PDB entry 3M85 | X-ray diffraction, 3.00 A resolution | chains E and G of the 12 polymer chains in the assembly

Chain E:
Protein: Probable exosome complex exonuclease 1
Organism: archaeoglobus fulgidus
Notes: EC 3.1.13.-
UniProt: O29757 (ECX1_ARCFU); numbering as in UniProt (aligned over 1-258)
Amino-acid sequence (258 residues; row label = number of the first residue in the row):
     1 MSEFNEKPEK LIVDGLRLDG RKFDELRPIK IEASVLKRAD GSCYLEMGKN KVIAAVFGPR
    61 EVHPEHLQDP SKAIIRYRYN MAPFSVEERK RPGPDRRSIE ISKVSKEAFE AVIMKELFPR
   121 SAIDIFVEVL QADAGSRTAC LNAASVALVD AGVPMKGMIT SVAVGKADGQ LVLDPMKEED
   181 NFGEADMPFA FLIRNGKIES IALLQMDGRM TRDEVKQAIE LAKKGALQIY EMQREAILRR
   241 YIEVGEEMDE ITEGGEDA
Unresolved in the structure: 1-5, 251-258
Differences from the reference sequence: engineered mutation Glu-65 (Arg in O29757)
Curated features (UniProtKB/Swiss-Prot):
  - mutagenesis: Asp-180 (D180A: Abolishes exoribonuclease activity)
From the paper describing this entry:
  - mutagenesis - R65E: decreased catalytic activity
  - mutagenesis - D180A: abolished catalytic activity (citing earlier work)

Chain G:
Protein: Probable exosome complex exonuclease 2
Organism: archaeoglobus fulgidus
Notes: EC 3.1.13.-
UniProt: O29756 (ECX2_ARCFU); residues 1-259 here = UniProt positions 1-259
Amino-acid sequence (259 residues; row label = number of the first residue in the row):
     1 MPEDILVDIK RDYVLSKLRD NERIDGRGFD EFRKVEIIPN VIEKAEGSAL VKLGDTQVVV
    61 GVKMQPGEPA PDTPDRGVII VNAELVPLAS PTFEPGPPDE NSIELARVVD RGIRESEAVD
   121 LSKLVIEEGE KVWIVFVDIH ALDDDGNLLD ASALAAIAAL MNTKVPAERF DLGEDYLLPV
   181 RDLPVSVTSL IVGNKYLVDP SREEMSVGDT TLTITTDKDD NVVAMQKSGG YLLDEKLFDE
   241 LLDVSINCAR KLREKFKEI
Unresolved in the structure: 259
Differences from the reference sequence: engineered mutation Ala-70 (Tyr in O29756)
From the paper describing this entry:
  - mutagenesis - Y70A: decreased binding to the 6-nt RNA strand

Chain E / chain G interface:
Residue-residue contacts (50; chain E residue first):
  Val-35(E) / Gln-57(G)
  Leu-36(E) / Leu-88(G)  hydrophobic
  Leu-36(E) / Leu-142(G)
  Leu-36(E) / Asp-143(G)
  Lys-37(E) / Asp-55(G)  salt bridge
  Lys-37(E) / Asp-143(G)  hydrogen bond (backbone-side chain)
  Lys-37(E) / Asp-145(G)  salt bridge
  Arg-38(E) / Ala-89(G)
  Arg-38(E) / Asp-143(G)  hydrogen bond (backbone-side chain)
  Arg-38(E) / Asp-144(G)
  Arg-38(E) / Asp-145(G)  salt bridge
  Arg-38(E) / Arg-202(G)
  Lys-49(E) / Glu-43(G)  salt bridge
  Lys-51(E) / Val-41(G)  hydrogen bond (side chain-backbone)
  Ile-53(E) / Leu-88(G)  hydrophobic
  Ala-55(E) / Leu-88(G)  hydrophobic
  Phe-57(E) / Pro-87(G)
  Phe-57(E) / Leu-88(G)
  Phe-57(E) / Pro-91(G)
  Arg-60(E) / Pro-91(G)
  Glu-61(E) / Pro-2(G)
  Glu-61(E) / Glu-3(G)
  Arg-78(E) / Val-86(G)
  Arg-78(E) / Pro-87(G)
  Arg-78(E) / Pro-95(G)  hydrogen bond (side chain-backbone)
  Asn-80(E) / Glu-84(G)
  Ala-82(E) / His-140(G)
  Pro-83(E) / Glu-84(G)
  Pro-83(E) / Asp-138(G)
  Phe-84(E) / Ile-42(G)  hydrophobic
  Phe-84(E) / Val-60(G)
  Phe-84(E) / Gly-61(G)
  Phe-84(E) / Asp-138(G)
  Val-86(E) / Lys-63(G)  hydrogen bond (backbone-side chain)
  Glu-87(E) / Lys-44(G)  salt bridge
  Glu-87(E) / Lys-63(G)  hydrogen bond (backbone-side chain)
  Glu-88(E) / Gln-65(G)
  Arg-89(E) / Lys-63(G)
  Arg-89(E) / Asn-82(G)
  Arg-89(E) / Phe-136(G)
  Arg-89(E) / Asp-138(G)  salt bridge
  Phe-126(E) / Pro-87(G)  hydrophobic
  Glu-128(E) / Val-86(G)
  Glu-128(E) / Leu-88(G)
  Glu-128(E) / His-140(G)  salt bridge
  Leu-130(E) / Ile-42(G)
  Gln-131(E) / Ile-42(G)
  Gln-131(E) / Glu-43(G)  hydrogen bond (side chain-backbone)
  Gln-131(E) / Lys-44(G)
  Ala-132(E) / Lys-44(G)
Also at the interface, not in a pair above, chain E (29 interface residues in all): Ala-54, Ser-85, Pro-92, Gly-93
Also at the interface, not in a pair above, chain G (34 interface residues in all): Ala-45, Val-59, Ser-90, Gly-96, Pro-97, Arg-169

Overview:
29 residues of chain E face 34 of chain G across their interface; the contacts include 7 hydrogen bonds and 7
salt bridges. Polar contacts include Lys-37(E)/Asp-55(G), Lys-37(E)/Asp-145(G) and Arg-38(E)/Asp-145(G). The
paper reports that R65E of chain E reduces catalytic activity; D180A of chain E abolishes catalytic activity.
Here chain E is Probable exosome complex exonuclease 1 and chain G is Probable exosome complex exonuclease 2,
both from archaeoglobus fulgidus. Entry 3M85 (Archaeoglobus fulgidus exosome y70a with RNA bound to the active
site) was determined by X-ray diffraction together with 3M7N from the same study.
